PDB entry 7API | X-ray diffraction, 3.00 A resolution | chains A and B

== Chain A ==
Name: Alpha 1-antitrypsin
Source organism: Homo sapiens
Reference sequence: P01009 (A1AT_HUMAN); residues 12-358 here correspond to UniProt positions 36-382 (UniProt number = residue number + 24)
Amino-acid sequence (347 residues; each row starts with the number of its first residue):
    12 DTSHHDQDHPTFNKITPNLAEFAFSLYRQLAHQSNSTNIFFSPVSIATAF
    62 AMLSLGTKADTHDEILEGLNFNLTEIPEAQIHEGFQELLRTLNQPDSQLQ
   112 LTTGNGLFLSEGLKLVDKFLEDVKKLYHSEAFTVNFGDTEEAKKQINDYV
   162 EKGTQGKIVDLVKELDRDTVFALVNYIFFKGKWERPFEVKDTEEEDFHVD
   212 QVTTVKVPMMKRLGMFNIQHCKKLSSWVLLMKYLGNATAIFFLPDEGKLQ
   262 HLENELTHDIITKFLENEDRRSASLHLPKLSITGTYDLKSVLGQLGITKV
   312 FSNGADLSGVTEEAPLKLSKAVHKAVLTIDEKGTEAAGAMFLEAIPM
Disordered / not traced: 12-19
Covalently attached groups: cysteine (CYS) linked to Cys-232; N-acetylglucosamine (NAG) linked to Asn-46, Asn-83, Asn-247
Small-molecule neighbours: cysteine (CYS): Gln-230, Lys-234, Lys-274, Phe-275

== Chain B ==
Name: Alpha 1-antitrypsin
Source organism: Homo sapiens
Reference sequence: P01009 (A1AT_HUMAN); residues 359-394 here correspond to UniProt positions 383-418 (UniProt number = residue number + 24)
Amino-acid sequence (36 residues; each row starts with the number of its first residue):
   359 SIPPEVKFNKPFVFLMIEQNTKSPLFMGKVVNPTQK

== How chain A and chain B interact ==
Pairs across the interface - 109 pairs, chain A then chain B:
  Phe-23(A) with Asn-378(B)
  Thr-27(A) with Thr-379(B), hydrogen bond (side chain-backbone); Lys-380(B)
  Ala-31(A) with Pro-382(B), hydrophobic
  Phe-35(A) with Met-385(B), hydrophobic
  Tyr-38(A) with Val-371(B); Met-385(B), hydrophobic; Lys-387(B)
  Ser-47(A) with Val-389(B); Gln-393(B)
  Thr-48(A) with Val-389(B); Gln-393(B)
  Asn-49(A) with Lys-387(B); Val-388(B); Val-389(B); Asn-390(B), hydrogen bond (side chain-backbone); Gln-393(B), hydrogen bond
  Ile-50(A) with Gly-386(B); Lys-387(B), hydrogen bond (backbone-backbone)
  Phe-51(A) with Phe-372(B), hydrophobic; Phe-384(B), hydrophobic; Met-385(B)
  Phe-52(A) with Phe-384(B); Met-385(B), hydrogen bond (backbone-backbone)
  Ser-53(A) with Leu-383(B), hydrogen bond (side chain-backbone); Phe-384(B)
  Pro-54(A) with Pro-382(B); Leu-383(B); Phe-384(B); Met-385(B)
  Val-55(A) with Pro-382(B); Leu-383(B)
  Thr-102(A) with Thr-379(B)
  Leu-103(A) with Glu-376(B)
  Phe-190(A) with Met-374(B), hydrophobic; Phe-384(B), hydrophobic
  Asp-207(A) with Asn-367(B)
  Phe-208(A) with Asn-367(B); Lys-368(B); Pro-369(B); Phe-370(B), hydrophobic; Val-388(B); Val-389(B); Pro-391(B)
  His-209(A) with Asn-367(B), hydrogen bond (backbone-backbone); Lys-368(B); Pro-369(B)
  Val-210(A) with Pro-369(B); Val-389(B)
  Val-216(A) with Asn-390(B); Thr-392(B)
  Trp-238(A) with Val-364(B)
  Lys-243(A) with Gln-377(B)
  Gly-246(A) with Gln-377(B)
  Asn-247(A) with Glu-376(B); Gln-377(B), hydrogen bond (backbone-backbone); Asn-378(B)
  Ala-248(A) with Ile-375(B); Gln-377(B)
  Thr-249(A) with Met-374(B); Ile-375(B), hydrogen bond (backbone-backbone); Gln-377(B), hydrogen bond
  Ala-250(A) with Leu-373(B)
  Ile-251(A) with Phe-372(B); Leu-373(B), hydrogen bond (backbone-backbone); Ile-375(B), hydrophobic
  Phe-252(A) with Phe-366(B), hydrophobic; Val-371(B); Phe-372(B), hydrophobic
  Phe-253(A) with Phe-370(B); Val-371(B), hydrogen bond (backbone-backbone)
  Leu-254(A) with Lys-365(B); Phe-366(B), hydrophobic; Lys-368(B); Phe-370(B), hydrophobic
  Pro-255(A) with Lys-368(B), hydrogen bond (backbone-side chain); Pro-369(B)
  Asp-256(A) with Lys-368(B)
  Glu-257(A) with Lys-368(B)
  Leu-260(A) with Lys-387(B)
  Glu-264(A) with Lys-387(B), salt bridge
  Ile-272(A) with Ile-375(B), hydrophobic
  Thr-273(A) with Lys-380(B)
  Leu-276(A) with Ile-375(B), hydrophobic
  Ser-283(A) with Pro-361(B); Pro-362(B)
  Ala-284(A) with Pro-361(B), hydrophobic; Pro-362(B)
  Ser-285(A) with Pro-362(B), hydrogen bond (backbone-backbone); Glu-363(B); Val-364(B), hydrogen bond (backbone-backbone)
  Leu-286(A) with Val-364(B); Phe-366(B), hydrophobic
  His-287(A) with Val-364(B), hydrogen bond (backbone-backbone); Lys-365(B); Phe-366(B), hydrogen bond (backbone-backbone)
  Leu-288(A) with Phe-366(B), hydrophobic
  Pro-289(A) with Phe-366(B); Phe-370(B), hydrophobic
  Leu-291(A) with Phe-370(B), hydrophobic; Val-388(B), hydrophobic; Pro-391(B), hydrophobic
  Ser-292(A) with Pro-391(B); Lys-394(B)
  Ile-293(A) with Val-388(B), hydrophobic; Gln-393(B)
  Leu-338(A) with Phe-372(B), hydrophobic
  Ala-347(A) with Phe-384(B), hydrophobic
  Ala-348(A) with Phe-384(B)
Also at the interface, not in a pair above, chain A (70 interface residues in all): Leu-30, Ala-34, Asn-46, Leu-99, Leu-112, Ile-188, Lys-217, Val-218, Met-220, Ile-229, Leu-240, Tyr-244, Leu-263, His-269, Thr-294, Gly-349
Also at the interface, not in a pair above, chain B (34 interface residues in all): Ser-381

== Summary ==
The interface between chain A and chain B involves 70 residues on one side and 34 on the other; the contacts
include 17 hydrogen bonds and 1 salt bridge. Polar pairs include Glu-264(A)/Lys-387(B), Thr-27(A)/Thr-379(B)
and Asn-49(A)/Asn-390(B). Bound to chain A: cysteine.
Here chain A is Alpha 1-antitrypsin and chain B is Alpha 1-antitrypsin, both from Homo sapiens. Entry 7API
(The S variant of human ALPHA1-antitrypsin, structure and implications for function and metabolism) was
determined by X-ray diffraction, deposited together with 8API and 9API.
